2BGS - chain A; structure by X-ray diffraction, 1.64 A resolution.

[Chain A]
Molecule: Aldose reductase
From: Hordeum vulgare
Notes: EC 1.1.1.21
UniProt: Q42837 (Q42837_HORVU); residue numbers follow UniProt; this construct covers 2-320
Amino-acid sequence (344 residues; row label = number of the first residue in the row; numbers below 1 keep their minus sign (Met-23 is residue -23)):
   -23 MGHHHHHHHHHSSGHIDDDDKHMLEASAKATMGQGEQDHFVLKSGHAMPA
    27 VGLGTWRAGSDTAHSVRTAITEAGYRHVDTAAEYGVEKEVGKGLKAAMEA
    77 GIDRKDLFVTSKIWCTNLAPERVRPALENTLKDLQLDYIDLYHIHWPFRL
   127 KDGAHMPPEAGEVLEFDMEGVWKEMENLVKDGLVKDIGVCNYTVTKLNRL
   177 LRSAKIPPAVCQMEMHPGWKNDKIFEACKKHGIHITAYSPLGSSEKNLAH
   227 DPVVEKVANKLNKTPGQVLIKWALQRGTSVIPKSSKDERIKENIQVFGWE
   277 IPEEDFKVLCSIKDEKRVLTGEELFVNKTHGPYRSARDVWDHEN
Unresolved in the structure: -23 to 12
Residues lining bound ligands:
  - bicarbonate ion (BCT): Trp32, Tyr60, His121, Trp122, Leu295
  - NADPH (NDP; NADPH dihydro-nicotinamide-adenine-dinucleotide phosphate): Gly30, Thr31, Trp32, Asp55, Tyr60, Lys88, His121, Trp122, Cys166, Asn167, Gln188, Tyr214, Ser215, Pro216, Leu217, Gly218, Ser219, Ser220, Asn223, Ala225, Gly242, Ile257, Pro258, Lys259, Ser260, Ser261, Lys262, Arg265, Glu268, Asn269, Leu295

[Overview]
Chain A binds NADPH and bicarbonate ion.
Chain A is Aldose reductase (Hordeum vulgare); the structure, Holo aldose reductase from barley, was
determined by X-ray diffraction, deposited together with 2VDG and 2BGQ.
